Entry 3B8M (X-ray diffraction, 2.70 A resolution); this record covers chains B and C of the 3 polymer chains in the assembly.

== Chain B (and C) ==
Molecule: Ferric enterobactin (Enterochelin) transport
Source organism: Escherichia coli
Notes: chain C of this document is another copy of the same molecule, construct and numbering; everything in this record applies to it too
UniProtKB: Q8XBV8 (Q8XBV8_ECO57); residue numbers follow UniProt; this construct covers 64-331
Amino-acid sequence (280 residues; numbered 52 to 331; the number before each row is that of its first residue):
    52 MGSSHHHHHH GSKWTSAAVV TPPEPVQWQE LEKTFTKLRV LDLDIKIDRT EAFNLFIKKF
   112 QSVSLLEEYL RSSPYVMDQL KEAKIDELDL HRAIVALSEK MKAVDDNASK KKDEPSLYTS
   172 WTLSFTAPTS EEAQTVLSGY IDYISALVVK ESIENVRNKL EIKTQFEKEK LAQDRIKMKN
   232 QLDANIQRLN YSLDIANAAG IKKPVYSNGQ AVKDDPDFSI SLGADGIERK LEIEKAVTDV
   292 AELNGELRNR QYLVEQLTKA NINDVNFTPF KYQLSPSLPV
Disordered / not traced: 52-63, 131-136, 258-263, 331 (chain C: 52-63, 132-136, 258-264, 331)
Construct notes: expression tag (52-63)

== How chain B and chain C interact ==
Contacting residue pairs - 70 pairs, chain B then chain C:
  Thr-72(B) / Lys-109(C)
  Glu-75(B) / Leu-106(C)
  Glu-75(B) / Lys-109(C)  salt bridge
  Glu-75(B) / Glu-202(C)
  Pro-76(B) / Asn-206(C)
  Val-77(B) / Glu-202(C)
  Val-77(B) / Glu-205(C)
  Val-77(B) / Asn-206(C)
  Val-77(B) / Asn-209(C)
  Gln-80(B) / Asn-209(C)  hydrogen bond (side chain-backbone)
  Gln-80(B) / Glu-212(C)  hydrogen bond
  Gln-80(B) / Ile-213(C)
  Glu-83(B) / Ile-213(C)
  Lys-84(B) / Glu-212(C)  salt bridge
  Lys-84(B) / Ile-213(C)
  Lys-84(B) / Gln-216(C)  hydrogen bond (backbone-side chain)
  Thr-87(B) / Ile-213(C)
  Thr-87(B) / Gln-216(C)
  Thr-87(B) / Phe-217(C)
  Lys-88(B) / Gln-216(C)
  Lys-88(B) / Glu-220(C)
  Val-91(B) / Phe-217(C)  hydrophobic
  Val-91(B) / Lys-221(C)
  Val-91(B) / Gln-224(C)  hydrogen bond (backbone-side chain)
  Leu-92(B) / Gln-224(C)
  Glu-165(B) / Ala-159(C)
  Leu-168(B) / Asn-105(C)
  Leu-168(B) / Ile-108(C)  hydrophobic
  Tyr-169(B) / Lys-109(C)
  Tyr-169(B) / Gln-112(C)  hydrogen bond
  Pro-255(B) / Ala-250(C)
  Pro-255(B) / Ile-252(C)  hydrophobic
  Tyr-257(B) / Val-256(C)  hydrophobic
  Leu-273(B) / Asp-266(C)
  Leu-273(B) / Ile-271(C)  hydrophobic
  Asp-276(B) / Ala-249(C)
  Gly-277(B) / Ile-246(C)
  Arg-280(B) / Asp-245(C)  salt bridge
  Arg-280(B) / Ala-249(C)
  Lys-281(B) / Ile-246(C)
  Lys-281(B) / Asp-266(C)  salt bridge
  Lys-281(B) / Asp-268(C)  salt bridge
  Lys-281(B) / Phe-269(C)
  Ile-284(B) / Tyr-242(C)  hydrophobic
  Ile-284(B) / Ile-246(C)  hydrophobic
  Glu-293(B) / Ala-235(C)
  Glu-293(B) / Gln-238(C)  hydrogen bond
  Glu-293(B) / Tyr-242(C)  hydrogen bond
  Leu-294(B) / Ala-235(C)
  Leu-294(B) / Gln-238(C)
  Leu-294(B) / Arg-239(C)  hydrogen bond (backbone-side chain)
  Leu-294(B) / Tyr-242(C)  hydrophobic
  Gly-296(B) / Gln-232(C)
  Gly-296(B) / Ala-235(C)
  Glu-297(B) / Gln-232(C)
  Arg-299(B) / Asn-231(C)
  Arg-299(B) / Asp-234(C)  salt bridge
  Arg-299(B) / Ala-235(C)
  Asn-300(B) / Lys-228(C)  hydrogen bond (side chain-backbone)
  Asn-300(B) / Asn-231(C)  hydrogen bond
  Tyr-303(B) / Ile-227(C)
  Gln-324(B) / Lys-109(C)
  Gln-324(B) / Gln-112(C)
  Gln-324(B) / Ser-113(C)  hydrogen bond (backbone-side chain)
  Gln-324(B) / Val-114(C)  hydrogen bond (backbone-backbone)
  Gln-324(B) / Ser-115(C)  hydrogen bond (backbone-backbone)
  Leu-325(B) / Val-114(C)  hydrophobic
  Leu-325(B) / Ser-115(C)
  Ser-326(B) / Ser-115(C)  hydrogen bond (backbone-side chain)
  Leu-329(B) / His-142(C)  hydrogen bond (backbone-side chain)
Also at the interface, not in a pair above, chain B (38 interface residues in all): Pro-73, Arg-90, Glu-285, Asn-295, Lys-322
Also at the interface, not in a pair above, chain C (42 interface residues in all): Lys-110, Trp-172

== In short ==
38 residues of chain B face 42 of chain C across their interface, with 15 hydrogen bonds and 6 salt bridges.
Among the polar pairs are Glu-75(B)/Lys-109(C), Lys-84(B)/Glu-212(C) and Arg-280(B)/Asp-245(C).
Both chains are Ferric enterobactin (Enterochelin) transport (Escherichia coli). Entry 3B8M (Structure of
FepE- Bacterial Polysaccharide Co-polymerase) was determined by X-ray diffraction, deposited together with
3B8N, 3B8O and 3B8P.
